8I1T - chains A and B of the 7 polymer chains in the assembly; structure by electron microscopy, 2.80 A resolution.

== Chain A (and B) ==
Protein: Major capsid protein
Organism: Salmonella phage P22
Notes: chain B of this document is another copy of the same molecule, construct and numbering; everything in this record applies to it too
UniProt: P26747 (CAPSD_BPP22); residue numbers follow UniProt; this construct covers 1-430
Amino-acid sequence (430 residues; numbered 1 to 430; the number before each row is that of its first residue):
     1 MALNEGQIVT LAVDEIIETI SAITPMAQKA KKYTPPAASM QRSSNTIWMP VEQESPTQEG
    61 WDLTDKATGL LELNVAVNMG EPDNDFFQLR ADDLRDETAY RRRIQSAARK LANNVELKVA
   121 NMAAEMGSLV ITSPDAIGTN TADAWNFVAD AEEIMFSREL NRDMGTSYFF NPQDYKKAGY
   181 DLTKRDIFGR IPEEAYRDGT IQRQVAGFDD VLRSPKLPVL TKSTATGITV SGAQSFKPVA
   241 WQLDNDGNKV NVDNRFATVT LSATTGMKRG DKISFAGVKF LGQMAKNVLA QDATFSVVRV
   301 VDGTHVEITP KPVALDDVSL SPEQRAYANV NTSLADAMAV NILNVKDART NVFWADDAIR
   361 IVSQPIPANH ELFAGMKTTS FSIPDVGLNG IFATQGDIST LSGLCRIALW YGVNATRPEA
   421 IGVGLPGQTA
Unresolved in the structure: 1
UniProt features mapped onto this chain:
  - site: Asp-14 (Essential for binding to the capsid assembly scaffolding protein), Trp-61 (Involved in capsid stabilization and maturation)
  - mutagenesis: Glu-5 (E5A: Impaired phage growth; probable capsid protein misfolding), Asp-14 (D14A: Impaired phage growth; inability of the mutant capsid protein to interact properly with scaffolding protein), Glu-15 (E15A: Decreased phage growth), Glu-18 (E18A: Decreased phage growth), Trp-61 (W61N/V: Drastically decreases capsid stability), Trp-241 (W241A: Cold-sensitive phenotype probably due to an assembly defect), Gln-242 (Q242A: Cold-sensitive phenotype probably due to an assembly defect), Leu-243 (L243A: No effect on phage production), Asp-244 (D244A: Lethal. Complete loss of procapsids assembly), Asn-245 (N245A: Slight decrease in phage production), Asp-246 (D246A: Lethal. Complete loss of procapsids assembly, assembles as tubes instead), Lys-249 (K249A: No effect on phage production), 3 further mutagenesis entries in UniProt
Reported in the primary citation:
  - conformationally variable residues (loop rearrangement, order/disorder transition): Pro-36 to Arg-42, Arg-158 to Asp-209
  - mutagenesis - W48Q, A108V, D174G, D174N, F353L, G403D, Y411H, P418S: decreased stability (citing earlier work)

== Chain A / chain B interface ==
Residue-residue contacts - 163 pairs, chain A then chain B:
  Lys-31(A) with Glu-15(B), salt bridge
  Tyr-33(A) with Ala-12(B)
  Ser-39(A) with Ile-8(B); Thr-10(B), hydrogen bond
  Gln-41(A) with Leu-3(B); Glu-5(B), hydrogen bond
  Arg-42(A) with Glu-5(B), salt bridge; Gly-6(B), hydrogen bond (side chain-backbone); Gln-7(B); Ile-8(B), hydrogen bond (backbone-backbone)
  Ser-43(A) with Ile-8(B)
  Ile-47(A) with Thr-10(B); Ala-12(B), hydrophobic
  Trp-48(A) with Val-9(B); Thr-10(B), hydrogen bond (backbone-backbone); Leu-11(B); Ala-12(B), hydrogen bond (backbone-backbone)
  Met-49(A) with Ile-17(B), hydrophobic
  Pro-50(A) with Leu-11(B), hydrophobic; Ala-12(B); Val-13(B), hydrophobic; Glu-15(B); Ile-16(B); Ile-17(B), hydrogen bond (backbone-backbone)
  Val-51(A) with Ile-16(B); Ile-17(B); Thr-19(B)
  Glu-52(A) with Ile-16(B); Ile-17(B), hydrogen bond (backbone-backbone); Glu-18(B); Thr-19(B), hydrogen bond (side chain-backbone); Ile-20(B), hydrogen bond (side chain-backbone); Arg-109(B), salt bridge
  Gln-53(A) with Ala-99(B), hydrogen bond (side chain-backbone); Arg-102(B); Arg-103(B); Ser-106(B), hydrogen bond (backbone-side chain); Arg-109(B), hydrogen bond (backbone-side chain)
  Glu-54(A) with Ile-20(B); Ser-106(B)
  Ser-55(A) with Asp-85(B), hydrogen bond; Arg-103(B), hydrogen bond; Ser-106(B); Ala-107(B); Lys-110(B)
  Pro-56(A) with Asp-85(B); Arg-103(B)
  Thr-57(A) with Asn-84(B); Lys-110(B); Leu-111(B); Asn-114(B), hydrogen bond
  Gln-58(A) with Pro-82(B); Asp-83(B); Asn-84(B), hydrogen bond (backbone-backbone)
  Glu-59(A) with Glu-81(B); Pro-82(B); Asp-83(B); Lys-118(B), salt bridge
  Gly-60(A) with Glu-81(B); Pro-82(B), hydrogen bond (backbone-backbone); Asn-84(B), hydrogen bond (backbone-side chain); Arg-406(B), hydrogen bond (backbone-side chain)
  Trp-61(A) with Glu-81(B); Pro-82(B); Ile-366(B), hydrophobic; Arg-406(B), hydrogen bond (backbone-side chain); Trp-410(B), hydrophobic
  Leu-63(A) with Asn-84(B); Phe-86(B); Arg-406(B)
  Ala-67(A) with Phe-86(B); Phe-87(B); Gln-88(B); Leu-404(B), hydrophobic
  Thr-68(A) with Phe-86(B), hydrogen bond (backbone-backbone); Phe-87(B); Gln-88(B), hydrogen bond (backbone-backbone); Arg-103(B), hydrogen bond
  Gly-69(A) with Arg-103(B), hydrogen bond (backbone-side chain)
  Leu-70(A) with Phe-87(B), hydrophobic; Leu-89(B), hydrophobic; Ala-99(B); Tyr-100(B); Arg-103(B)
  Glu-72(A) with Ala-99(B); Arg-102(B), salt bridge
  Asn-74(A) with Leu-11(B)
  Thr-141(A) with Lys-184(B), hydrogen bond (side chain-backbone)
  Ala-142(A) with Tyr-180(B); Thr-183(B); Lys-184(B)
  Trp-145(A) with Gly-179(B); Tyr-180(B), hydrophobic; Thr-183(B); Ala-195(B), hydrogen bond (side chain-backbone); Tyr-196(B), hydrogen bond (side chain-backbone)
  Asn-146(A) with Lys-176(B), hydrogen bond; Tyr-180(B)
  Ala-149(A) with Lys-176(B)
  Asp-150(A) with Lys-176(B), salt bridge
  Glu-152(A) with Arg-213(B), salt bridge
  Glu-153(A) with Pro-172(B); Gln-173(B); Lys-176(B)
  Phe-156(A) with Ile-23(B), hydrophobic; Pro-172(B), hydrophobic; Arg-213(B); Pro-215(B)
  Ser-157(A) with Pro-172(B)
  Glu-159(A) with Ile-20(B); Ser-21(B), hydrogen bond (backbone-backbone); Pro-215(B); Lys-216(B), salt bridge
  Leu-160(A) with Thr-19(B); Ser-21(B), hydrogen bond (backbone-side chain)
  Asn-161(A) with Glu-18(B); Thr-19(B), hydrogen bond (backbone-backbone); Ile-20(B); Ser-21(B)
  Leu-182(A) with Tyr-196(B)
  Arg-185(A) with Thr-183(B), hydrogen bond (side chain-backbone); Lys-184(B); Arg-185(B), hydrogen bond (side chain-backbone); Asp-186(B); Ile-187(B)
  Asp-186(A) with Asp-186(B), hydrogen bond (backbone-side chain)
  Ile-187(A) with Asp-186(B), hydrogen bond (backbone-side chain); Phe-188(B), hydrophobic
  Arg-190(A) with Glu-193(B); Arg-197(B)
  Ile-191(A) with Ile-187(B), hydrophobic; Tyr-196(B), hydrophobic; Arg-197(B)
  Pro-192(A) with Ile-187(B)
  Ile-201(A) with Tyr-196(B), hydrogen bond (backbone-side chain)
  Gln-202(A) with Tyr-196(B); Arg-197(B), hydrogen bond
  Gln-204(A) with Arg-197(B), hydrogen bond
  Val-205(A) with Tyr-196(B); Arg-197(B)
  Ala-206(A) with Tyr-196(B), hydrogen bond (backbone-backbone); Arg-197(B), hydrogen bond (backbone-backbone); Asp-198(B); Gly-199(B), hydrogen bond (backbone-backbone)
  Gly-207(A) with Gly-199(B)
  Asn-251(A) with Val-9(B)
  Gln-283(A) with Ile-20(B)
  Met-284(A) with Ile-20(B), hydrophobic; Ala-22(B), hydrophobic; Asn-113(B)
  Ala-285(A) with Asn-113(B); Leu-117(B), hydrophobic; Lys-216(B)
  Asn-287(A) with Pro-215(B), hydrogen bond (side chain-backbone)
  Val-288(A) with Arg-349(B), hydrogen bond (backbone-side chain)
  Leu-289(A) with Arg-349(B)
  Ala-290(A) with Arg-349(B)
  Gln-291(A) with Gln-173(B), hydrogen bond
  Arg-360(A) with Glu-15(B), salt bridge
  Arg-417(A) with Ile-17(B); Glu-18(B), hydrogen bond (side chain-backbone); Thr-19(B), hydrogen bond (side chain-backbone)
  Glu-419(A) with Thr-19(B)
Interface residues without a listed pair, chain A (76 interface residues in all): Ser-44, Thr-46, Lys-66, Asp-143, Arg-162, Asp-163, Gly-189, Arg-203, Asp-357, Thr-416
Interface residues without a listed pair, chain B (67 interface residues in all): Val-219
From the paper, about this interface:
  - specific contacts: Glu-159(A)/Lys-216(B) (salt bridge)

== Overview ==
76 residues of chain A and 67 residues of chain B are in contact; the contacts include 47 hydrogen bonds and 9
salt bridges. Polar contacts include Lys-31(A)/Glu-15(B), Arg-42(A)/Glu-5(B) and Glu-52(A)/Arg-109(B). The
paper describes a salt bridge between Glu-159(A) and Lys-216(B). The paper reports that W48Q, A108V and D174G
of chain A, among others, reduce stability; conformational variability at Pro-36(A) and Arg-158(A); 8
substitutions were tested in all.
Chain A and chain B are both Major capsid protein (Salmonella phage P22); the structure, The asymmetric unit
of P22 empty capsid, was determined by electron microscopy, deposited together with 8I1V.
